Entry 7TKN (electron microscopy, 7.10 A resolution (low resolution: residue-level contacts below are approximate; hydrogen-bond / salt-bridge calls are withheld)); this record covers chains V and W of the 27 polymer chains in the assembly.

[Chain V]
Name: ATP synthase subunit d
From: Saccharomyces cerevisiae
UniProt: P30902 (ATP7_YEAST); residues 1-173 here correspond to UniProt positions 2-174 (UniProt number = residue number + 1)
Amino-acid sequence (173 residues; each row starts with the number of its first residue):
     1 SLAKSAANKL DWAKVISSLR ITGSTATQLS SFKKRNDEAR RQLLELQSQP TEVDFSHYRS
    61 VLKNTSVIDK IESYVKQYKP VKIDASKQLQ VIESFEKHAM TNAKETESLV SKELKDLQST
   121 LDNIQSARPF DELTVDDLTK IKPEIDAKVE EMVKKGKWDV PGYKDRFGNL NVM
Disordered / not traced: 1-2
Swiss-Prot annotation at these positions:
  - modified residue: Ser1 (N-acetylserine)

[Chain W]
Name: ATP synthase subunit f
From: Saccharomyces cerevisiae
UniProt: Q06405 (ATPK_YEAST); residues 1-95 here correspond to UniProt positions 7-101 (UniProt number = residue number + 6)
Amino-acid sequence (95 residues; numbered 1 to 95; the number before each row is that of its first residue):
     1 VSTLIPPKVV SSKNIGSAPN AKRIANVVHF YKSLPQGPAP AIKANTRLAR YKAKYFDGDN
    61 ASGKPLWHFA LGIIAFGYSM EYYFHLRHHK GAEEH
Disordered / not traced: 86-95

[Chain V / chain W interface]
Pairs across the interface (14):
  Asn102(V) - Lys8(W)
  Ser126(V) - Pro35(W)
  Ala127(V) - Ser33(W)
  Ala127(V) - Leu34(W)
  Ala127(V) - Pro35(W)
  Arg128(V) - Pro35(W)
  Arg128(V) - Gln36(W)
  Pro129(V) - Leu34(W)
  Pro129(V) - Gln36(W)
  Pro129(V) - Gly37(W)
  Phe130(V) - Gln36(W)
  Asp131(V) - Gln36(W)
  Asp131(V) - Gly37(W)
  Glu132(V) - Gly37(W)
Interface residues without a listed pair, chain V (11 interface residues in all): Ser30, Ala103, Thr106
Interface residues without a listed pair, chain W (7 interface residues in all): Ser2

[Summary]
11 residues of chain V and 7 residues of chain W are in contact.
Here chain V is ATP synthase subunit d and chain W is ATP synthase subunit f, both from Saccharomyces
cerevisiae. Entry 7TKN (Yeast ATP synthase State 3binding(c) with 10 mM ATP backbone model) was determined by
electron microscopy together with 7TJS, 7TJT, 7TJU, 7TJV, 7TJW, 7TJX and 30 further entries from the same
study.
